PDB entry 8YEI | electron microscopy, 2.93 A resolution | chains B and E of the 7 polymer chains in the assembly

== Chain B (and E) ==
Protein: Major capsid protein L1
From: human papillomavirus 18
Notes: chain E of this document is another copy of the same molecule, construct and numbering; everything in this record applies to it too
Reference sequence: Q5G245 (Q5G245_HPV18); residues 21-473 here correspond to UniProt positions 72-524 (UniProt number = residue number + 51)
Chain sequence (454 residues; row label = number of the first residue in the row):
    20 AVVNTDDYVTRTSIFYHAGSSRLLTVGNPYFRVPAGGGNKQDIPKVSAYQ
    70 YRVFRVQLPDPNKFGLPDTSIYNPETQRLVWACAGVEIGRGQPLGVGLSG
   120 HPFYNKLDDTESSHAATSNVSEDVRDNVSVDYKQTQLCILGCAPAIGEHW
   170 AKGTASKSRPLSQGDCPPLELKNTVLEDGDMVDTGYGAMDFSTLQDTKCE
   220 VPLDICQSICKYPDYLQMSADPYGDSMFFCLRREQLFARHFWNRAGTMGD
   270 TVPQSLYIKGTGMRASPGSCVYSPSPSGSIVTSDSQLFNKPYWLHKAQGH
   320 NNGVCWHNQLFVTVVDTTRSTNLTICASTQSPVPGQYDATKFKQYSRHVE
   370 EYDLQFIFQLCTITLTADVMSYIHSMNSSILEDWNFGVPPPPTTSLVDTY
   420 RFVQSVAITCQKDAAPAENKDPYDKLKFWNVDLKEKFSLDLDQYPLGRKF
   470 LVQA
Disordered / not traced: 405-439
Sequence notes: expression tag (20); conflict Ser175 (Cys226 in Q5G245)

== Chain B / chain E interface ==
Contacting residue pairs - 11 pairs, chain B then chain E:
  Ile277(B) with Val352(E), hydrophobic; Pro353(E); Gly354(E); Gln355(E); Tyr356(E); Phe361(E), hydrophobic
  Lys278(B) with Gly354(E), hydrogen bond (backbone-backbone); Gln355(E); Tyr356(E), hydrogen bond (backbone-backbone)
  Gly279(B) with Gln355(E)
  Thr280(B) with Gln355(E)

== Overview ==
The interface between chain B and chain E involves 4 residues on one side and 6 on the other, with 2 hydrogen
bonds. Backbone hydrogen bonds pair Lys278(B)-Gly354(E) and Lys278(B)-Tyr356(E).
Chain B and chain E are both Major capsid protein L1 (human papillomavirus 18); the structure, HPV18 L1
pentamer in complex with Fab F5-203, was determined by electron microscopy together with 8YEF, 8YEG and 8YEH
from the same study.
